PDB entry 3JC7 | electron microscopy, 4.80 A resolution (low resolution: residue-level contacts below are approximate; hydrogen-bond / salt-bridge calls are withheld) | chains c and A of the 11 polymer chains in the assembly

# Chain c
Protein: Cell division control protein 45
From: Saccharomyces cerevisiae
UniProt: Q08032 (CDC45_YEAST); numbering as in UniProt (aligned over 1-650)
Sequence (650 residues; row label = number of the first residue in the row):
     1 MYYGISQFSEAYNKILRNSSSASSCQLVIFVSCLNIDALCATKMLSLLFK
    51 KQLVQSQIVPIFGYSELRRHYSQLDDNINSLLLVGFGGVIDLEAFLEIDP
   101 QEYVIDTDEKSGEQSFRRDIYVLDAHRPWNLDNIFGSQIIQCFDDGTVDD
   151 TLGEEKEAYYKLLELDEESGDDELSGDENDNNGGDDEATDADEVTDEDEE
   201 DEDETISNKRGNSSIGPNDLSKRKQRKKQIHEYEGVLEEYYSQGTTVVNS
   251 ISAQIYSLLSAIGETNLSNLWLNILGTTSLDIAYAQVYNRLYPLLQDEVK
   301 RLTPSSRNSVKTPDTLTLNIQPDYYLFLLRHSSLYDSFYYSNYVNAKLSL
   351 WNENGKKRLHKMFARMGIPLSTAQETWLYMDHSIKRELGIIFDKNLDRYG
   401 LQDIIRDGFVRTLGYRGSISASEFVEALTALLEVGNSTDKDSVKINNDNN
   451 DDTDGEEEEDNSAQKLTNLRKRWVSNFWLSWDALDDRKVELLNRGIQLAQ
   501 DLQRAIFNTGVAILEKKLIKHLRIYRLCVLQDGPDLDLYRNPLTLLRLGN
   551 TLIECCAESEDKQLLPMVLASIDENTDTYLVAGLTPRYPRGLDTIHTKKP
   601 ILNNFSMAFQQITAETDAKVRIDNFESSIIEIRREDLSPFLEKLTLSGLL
Not modelled in the structure: 1-4, 103-113, 166-217, 437-461, 592-596
Sequence notes: conflict A22 (His in Q08032), E155 (Gln in Q08032), T551 (Trp in Q08032)
UniProt features mapped onto this chain:
  - modified residue: T453 (Phosphothreonine)

# Chain A
Protein: DNA replication complex GINS protein PSF1
From: Saccharomyces cerevisiae
UniProt: Q12488 (PSF1_YEAST); residue numbers follow UniProt; this construct covers 1-208
Sequence (208 residues; each row starts with the number of its first residue):
     1 MYGDLGNKLVLEAKRTKQLYARSNQDVNLPMYHEDIIRNILKEVSNLRKN
    51 TEYLKEQQQLGMLDDKVAKCQYFVTLLCMERNKRCLLAYQRLRTDILDSM
   101 AWNNNGLDLMSSITFSQQDTNNLSHQEQEYLKEYCDLITDLKSGDLVDID
   151 LSGSLVPPSDAFIDVRVLKDAGEIQTEYGVFNLIKDSQFFVQQSDVERLI
   201 QQGYLQLI
Sequence notes: conflict A161 (Val in Q12488), Q192 (Arg in Q12488), L207 (Lys in Q12488)
UniProt features mapped onto this chain:
  - mutagenesis: R84 (R84G: In PSF1-1; temperature-sensitive mutant. Defective in DNA replication. Impaired chromatin binding of CDC45)

# Chain c / chain A interface
Residue-residue contacts - 28 pairs, chain c then chain A:
  S23(c) with Y178(A)
  K50(c) with F190(A)
  L53(c) with F162(A)
  V54(c) with F190(A)
  Q55(c) with F190(A); V191(A); Q192(A)
  S56(c) with Q188(A); F189(A); F190(A)
  Q57(c) with F181(A); S187(A); Q188(A); F189(A)
  I58(c) with S187(A); Q188(A)
  P60(c) with D186(A)
  H70(c) with I184(A)
  L74(c) with E173(A); N182(A); I184(A)
  D76(c) with V180(A)
  K471(c) with D186(A)
  V474(c) with D186(A)
  S475(c) with D186(A)
  W478(c) with R166(A); D186(A); Q188(A)
Interface residues without a listed pair, chain c (18 interface residues in all): V59, W481
Interface residues without a listed pair, chain A (18 interface residues in all): D164, L183, K185

# Overview
The chain c/chain A interface involves 18 residues from each chain. UniProt lists one mutagenesis site on
chain A.
Here chain c is Cell division control protein 45 and chain A is DNA replication complex GINS protein PSF1,
both from Saccharomyces cerevisiae. Entry 3JC7 (Structure of the eukaryotic replicative CMG helicase and
pumpjack motion) was determined by electron microscopy together with 3JC5 and 3JC6 from the same study.
